Entry 6A95 (electron microscopy, 2.60 A resolution); this record covers chains A and B.

[Chain A]
Protein: Sodium channel protein PaFPC1
Organism: Periplaneta americana
UniProtKB: D0E0C2 (SCNA1_PERAM); numbering as in UniProt (aligned over 1-1553)
Chain sequence (1596 residues; each row starts with the number of its first residue; numbers below 1 keep their minus sign (Met-42 is residue -42)):
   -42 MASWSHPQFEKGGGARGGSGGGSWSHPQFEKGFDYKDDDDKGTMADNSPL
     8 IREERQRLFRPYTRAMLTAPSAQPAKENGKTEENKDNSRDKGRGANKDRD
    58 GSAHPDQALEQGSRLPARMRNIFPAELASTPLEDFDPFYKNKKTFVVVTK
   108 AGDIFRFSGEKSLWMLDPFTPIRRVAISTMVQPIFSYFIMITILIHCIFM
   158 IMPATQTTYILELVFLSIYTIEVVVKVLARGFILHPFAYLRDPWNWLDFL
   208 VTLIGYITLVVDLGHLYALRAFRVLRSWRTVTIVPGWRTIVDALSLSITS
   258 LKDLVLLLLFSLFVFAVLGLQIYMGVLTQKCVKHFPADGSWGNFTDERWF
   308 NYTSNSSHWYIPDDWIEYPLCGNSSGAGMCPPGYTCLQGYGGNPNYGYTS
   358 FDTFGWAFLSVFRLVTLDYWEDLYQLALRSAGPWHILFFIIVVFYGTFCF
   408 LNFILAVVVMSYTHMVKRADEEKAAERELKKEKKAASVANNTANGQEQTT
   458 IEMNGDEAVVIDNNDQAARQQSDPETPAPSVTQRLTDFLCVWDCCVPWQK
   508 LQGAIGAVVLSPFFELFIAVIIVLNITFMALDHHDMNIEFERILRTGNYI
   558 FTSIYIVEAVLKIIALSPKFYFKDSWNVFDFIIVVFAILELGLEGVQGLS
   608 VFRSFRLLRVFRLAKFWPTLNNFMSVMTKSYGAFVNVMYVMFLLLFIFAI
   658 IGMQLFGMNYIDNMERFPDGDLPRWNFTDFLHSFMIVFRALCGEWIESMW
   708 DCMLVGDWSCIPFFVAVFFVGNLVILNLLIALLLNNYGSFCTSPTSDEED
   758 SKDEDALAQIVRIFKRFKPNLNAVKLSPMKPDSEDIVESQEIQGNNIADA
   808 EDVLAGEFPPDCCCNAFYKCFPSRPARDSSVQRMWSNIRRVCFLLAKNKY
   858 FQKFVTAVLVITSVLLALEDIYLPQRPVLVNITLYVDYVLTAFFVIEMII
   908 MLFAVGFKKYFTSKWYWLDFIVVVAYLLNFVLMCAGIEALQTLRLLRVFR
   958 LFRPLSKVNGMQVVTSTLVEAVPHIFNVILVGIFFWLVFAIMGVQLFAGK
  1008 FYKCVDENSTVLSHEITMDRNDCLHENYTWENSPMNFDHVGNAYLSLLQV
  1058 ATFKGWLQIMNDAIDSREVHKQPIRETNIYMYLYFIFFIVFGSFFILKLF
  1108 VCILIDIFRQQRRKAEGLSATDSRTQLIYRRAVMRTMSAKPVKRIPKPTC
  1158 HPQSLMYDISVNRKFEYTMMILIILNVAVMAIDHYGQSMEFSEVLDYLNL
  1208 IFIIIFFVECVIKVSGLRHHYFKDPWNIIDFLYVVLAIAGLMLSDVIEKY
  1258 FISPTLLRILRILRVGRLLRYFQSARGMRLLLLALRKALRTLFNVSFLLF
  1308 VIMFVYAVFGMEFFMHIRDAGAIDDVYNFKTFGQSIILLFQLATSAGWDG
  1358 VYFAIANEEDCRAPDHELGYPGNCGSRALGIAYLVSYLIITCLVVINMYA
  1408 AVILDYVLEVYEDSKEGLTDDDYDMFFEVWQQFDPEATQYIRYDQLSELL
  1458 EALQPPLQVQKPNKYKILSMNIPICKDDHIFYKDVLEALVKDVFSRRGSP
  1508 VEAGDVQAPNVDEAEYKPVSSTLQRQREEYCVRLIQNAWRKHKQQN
Disordered / not traced: -42 to 46, 436-508, 745-839, 1522-1553
Sequence notes: expression tag (-42 to 0)
Swiss-Prot annotation at these positions:
  - region: Gln1133 to Ala1146 (Linker region that may regulate channel inactivation)
  - binding site (saxitoxin): Glu378, Glu704, Trp1063, Asp1356
  - binding site (tetrodotoxin): Glu701, Glu704, Gly1062, Gly1354, Asp1356
  - site (Interacts with the spider Mu-diguetoxin-Dc1a): Asp539, Asp542, Met543, Arg549, Arg613, Gln1002, Arg1027, His1032
  - glycosylation (N-linked (GlcNAc...) asparagine): Asn300, Asn308, Asn312, Asn330, Asn683, Asn1015, Asn1028, Asn1034
Cystine bridges: Cys288-Cys337, Cys328-Cys343, Cys709-Cys717, Cys1011-Cys1030, Cys1368-Cys1381
Covalent attachments: N-acetylglucosamine (NAG) linked to Asn308, Asn312, Asn330, Asn1015, Asn1034
Metal / ion sites: Na+ near Asp375 (its only coordinating residue here)
Residues lining bound ligands: Tetrodotoxin (9SR; (1R,5R,6R,7R,9S,11S,12S,13S,14S)-3-amino-14-(hydroxymethyl)-8,10-dioxa-2,4-diazatetracyclo[7.3.1.1~7,11~.0~1,6~]tetradec-3-ene-5,9,12,13,14-pentol (non-preferred name)): Asp375, Tyr376, Glu378, Glu701, Glu704, Phe1060, Lys1061, Gly1062, Trp1063, Leu1064, Ala1353, Gly1354, Asp1356
From the paper describing this entry:
  - binding site for Tetrodotoxin: Asp375, Tyr376, Glu701
  - specificity-determining residues: Tyr376, Gln1065 (by similarity / conservation)
  - Na+ coordination: Asp375

[Chain B]
Protein: Mu-diguetoxin-Dc1a
Organism: Diguetia canities
UniProtKB: P49126 (TXI92_DIGCA); residues 2-57 here correspond to UniProt positions 39-94 (UniProt number = residue number + 37)
Chain sequence (57 residues; numbered 1 to 57; the number before each row is that of its first residue):
     1 SAKDGDVEGPAGCKKYDVECDSGECCQKQYLWYKWRPLDCRCLKSGFFSS
    51 KCVCRDV
Sequence notes: expression tag (1)
Swiss-Prot annotation at these positions:
  - site (Interacts with insect Nav channel): Asp21, Tyr33, Arg41, Lys44, Phe48, Ser49, Asp56
Cystine bridges: Cys13-Cys26, Cys20-Cys40, Cys42-Cys52

[Chain A / chain B interface]
Contacting residue pairs (42):
  Asp539(A) with Lys44(B), salt bridge
  His541(A) with Leu43(B); Lys44(B)
  Asp542(A) with Arg41(B), salt bridge; Cys42(B); Leu43(B)
  Met543(A) with Arg41(B), hydrogen bond (backbone-side chain); Cys42(B), hydrogen bond (backbone-backbone)
  Asn544(A) with Arg41(B); Cys42(B), hydrogen bond (backbone-side chain)
  Ile545(A) with Asp21(B); Ser22(B); Cys40(B); Cys42(B), hydrophobic
  Glu548(A) with Cys42(B); Cys52(B)
  Arg549(A) with Asp21(B), salt bridge
  Arg610(A) with Phe47(B); Phe48(B); Ser49(B)
  Ser611(A) with Phe47(B)
  Arg613(A) with Phe48(B)
  Leu614(A) with Phe48(B), hydrophobic
  Ile998(A) with Phe48(B), hydrophobic
  Gln1002(A) with Lys44(B), hydrogen bond; Gly46(B); Phe47(B); Phe48(B), hydrogen bond (side chain-backbone)
  Leu1003(A) with Phe47(B), hydrophobic
  Ala1005(A) with Lys44(B)
  Arg1027(A) with Tyr16(B), hydrogen bond; Trp32(B); Arg55(B); Asp56(B), salt bridge
  Asn1028(A) with Trp32(B), hydrogen bond
  Leu1031(A) with Trp32(B)
  His1032(A) with Trp32(B); Tyr33(B), hydrogen bond (backbone-side chain)
  Asn1034(A) with Tyr33(B)
  Val1076(A) with Lys44(B)
  His1077(A) with Tyr16(B); Arg55(B), hydrogen bond
Interface residues without a listed pair, chain A (26 interface residues in all): Met536, His540, Glu546
Interface residues without a listed pair, chain B (18 interface residues in all): Ser50

[Overview]
26 residues of chain A and 18 residues of chain B are in contact, with 9 hydrogen bonds and 4 salt bridges.
Polar pairs include Asp539(A)-Lys44(B), Asp542(A)-Arg41(B) and Arg549(A)-Asp21(B). Bound to chain A:
Tetrodotoxin. From the paper: a binding site for Tetrodotoxin at Asp375(A), Tyr376(A) and Glu701(A); Na+
coordination by Asp375(A).
Here chain A is Sodium channel protein PaFPC1 (Periplaneta americana) and chain B is Mu-diguetoxin-Dc1a
(Diguetia canities). Entry 6A95 (Complex of voltage-gated sodium channel NavPaS from American cockroach
Periplaneta americana bound with tetrodotoxin and Dc1a) was determined by electron microscopy (same
publication as 6A90 and 6A91).
